Entry 4R6T (X-ray diffraction, 2.60 A resolution); this record covers chains C and E of the 6 polymer chains in the assembly.

Chain C (and E):
Name: M17 leucyl aminopeptidase
Source organism: Plasmodium falciparum 3D7
Notes: chain E of this document is another copy of the same molecule, construct and numbering; everything in this record applies to it too
Reference sequence: Q8IL11 (Q8IL11_PLAF7); residues 84-605 here = UniProt positions 84-605
Chain sequence (528 residues; each row starts with the number of its first residue):
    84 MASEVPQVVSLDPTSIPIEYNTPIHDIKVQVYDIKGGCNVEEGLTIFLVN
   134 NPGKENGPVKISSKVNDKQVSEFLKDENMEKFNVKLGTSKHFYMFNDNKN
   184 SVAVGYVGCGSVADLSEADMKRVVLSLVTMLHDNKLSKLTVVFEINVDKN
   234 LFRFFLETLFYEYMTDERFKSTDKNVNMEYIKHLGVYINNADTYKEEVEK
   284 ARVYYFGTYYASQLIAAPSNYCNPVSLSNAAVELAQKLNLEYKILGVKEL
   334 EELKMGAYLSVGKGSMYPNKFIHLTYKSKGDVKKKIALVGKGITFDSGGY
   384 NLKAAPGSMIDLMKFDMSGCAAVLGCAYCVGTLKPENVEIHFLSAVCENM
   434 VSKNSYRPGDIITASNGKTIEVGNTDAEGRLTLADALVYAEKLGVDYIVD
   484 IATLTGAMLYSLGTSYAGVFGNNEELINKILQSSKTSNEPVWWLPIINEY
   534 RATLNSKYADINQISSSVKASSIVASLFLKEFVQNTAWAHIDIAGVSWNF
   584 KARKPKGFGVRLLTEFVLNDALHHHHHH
Not modelled in the structure: 84-85, 604-611 (chain E: 84-85, 136, 256-258, 603-611)
Construct notes: engineered mutation Gln152 (Asn in Q8IL11), Gln515 (Asn in Q8IL11), Gln546 (Asn in Q8IL11); expression tag (606-611)
Bound ions: Zn2+ site 1: Lys374, Asp379, Asp399, Glu461 (together with R5T); Zn2+ site 2: Asp379, Asp459, Glu461 (together with R5T)
Ligand contacts:
  - carbonate ion (CO3): Lys374, Ala460, Glu461, Gly462, Arg463, Leu487, Thr488, Ala558
  - R5T (tert-butyl {(1S)-2-(hydroxyamino)-2-oxo-1-[4-(1H-pyrazol-1-yl)phenyl]ethyl}carbamate): Lys374, Asp379, Lys386, Met392, Leu395, Met396, Phe398, Asn457, Asp459, Ala460, Glu461, Gly462, Arg463, Thr486, Leu487, Thr488, Gly489, Leu492, Ile547, Ser554, Ala577
Swiss-Prot annotation at these positions:
  - region: Asn384 to Ser401 (L13 loop)
  - active site: Lys386, Arg463
  - binding site (a peptide): Lys374, Asp379, Lys386, Asp399, Asp459
  - binding site (Zn(2+)): Lys374, Asp379, Asp394, Met396, Asp399, Asp459, Glu461
  - site: Lys386 (Essential for hexamer stabilization)
  - mutagenesis: Asp379 (D379A: 6.5-fold reduction in catalytic efficiency in the presence of Co(2+); 854-fold reduction in catalytic efficiency in the presence of Mn(2+); substrate affinity is slightly reduced ...), Lys386 (K386A: 100-fold decrease in catalytic efficiency. 2-fold decrease in substrate affinity. Loss of hexamer formation with formation of dimers and trimers), Ala387 (A387P: 16-fold decrease in catalytic efficiency. No effect on hexamer formation), Ala388 to Gly390 (8-fold decrease in catalytic efficiency. 3-fold decrease in substrate affinity. No effect on hexamer formation), Ala388 to Pro389 (13-fold decrease in catalytic efficiency. 1.5-fold decrease in substrate affinity. No effect on hexamer formation), Asp394 (D394A: 7.5-fold increase in catalytic efficiency. No effect on hexamer formation. 1.7-fold increase in substrate affinity), Glu461 (E461L: 6.5-fold reduction in catalytic efficiency in the presence of Co(2+); 854-fold reduction in catalytic efficiency in the presence of Mn(2+); substrate affinity is slightly reduced ...), Trp525 (W525A: Loss of catalytic activity and impairs oligomerization; when associated with A-533), Tyr533 (Y533A: Loss of catalytic activity and impairs oligomerization; when associated with A-525)
Reported in the primary citation:
  - binding site for R5T: Lys374, Asp379, Lys386, Met396, Phe398, Asp399, Asp459, Ala460, Leu487, Gly489, Ile547

Interface between chain C and chain E:
Residue-residue contacts (30; chain C residue first):
  Phe156(C) with Tyr176(E); Phe178(E), hydrophobic
  Asn161(C) with Phe178(E)
  Lys164(C) with Ser184(E), hydrogen bond
  Phe165(C) with Tyr176(E), hydrophobic
  Lys173(C) with His174(E); Asp216(E), salt bridge; Asn217(E)
  His174(C) with His174(E); Phe175(E); Tyr176(E), hydrogen bond (backbone-backbone)
  Phe175(C) with Phe175(E); Tyr176(E)
  Tyr176(C) with Glu155(E); Phe156(E), hydrophobic; Asn161(E); Tyr176(E), hydrogen bond (backbone-backbone); Met177(E)
  Phe178(C) with Gln152(E); Glu155(E)
  Thr212(C) with Lys173(E), hydrogen bond (backbone-side chain)
  His215(C) with Lys173(E), hydrogen bond (backbone-side chain)
  Asp216(C) with Lys164(E); Phe165(E); Asn166(E); Thr171(E); Lys173(E)
  Asn217(C) with Lys164(E); Phe165(E)
  Lys218(C) with Lys164(E)
Interface residues without a listed pair, chain C (17 interface residues in all): Thr171, Met213, Asn260
Interface residues without a listed pair, chain E (18 interface residues in all): Glu163

Overview:
Chain C and chain E form an interface of 17 and 18 residues respectively; the contacts include 5 hydrogen
bonds and 1 salt bridge. Among the polar pairs are Lys173(C)-Asp216(E), Lys164(C)-Ser184(E) and
Thr212(C)-Lys173(E). Bound to chain C: carbonate ion and compound R5T. The paper reports a binding site for
R5T at Lys374(C), Asp379(C) and Lys386(C) among others.
Chain C and chain E are both M17 leucyl aminopeptidase (Plasmodium falciparum 3D7); the structure, Structure
of the m17 leucyl aminopeptidase from malaria complexed with a hydroxamic acid-based inhibitor, was determined
by X-ray diffraction (same publication as 4R5T, 4R5V, 4R5X, 4R76 and 4R7M).
